7CRR - chains M and K of the 11 polymer chains in the assembly; structure by electron microscopy, 3.48 A resolution.

== Chain M ==
Protein: Histone H3
Source organism: Xenopus laevis
UniProtKB: Q92133 (Q92133_XENLA); residues 1-135 here correspond to UniProt positions 2-136 (UniProt number = residue number + 1)
Chain sequence (135 residues; row label = number of the first residue in the row):
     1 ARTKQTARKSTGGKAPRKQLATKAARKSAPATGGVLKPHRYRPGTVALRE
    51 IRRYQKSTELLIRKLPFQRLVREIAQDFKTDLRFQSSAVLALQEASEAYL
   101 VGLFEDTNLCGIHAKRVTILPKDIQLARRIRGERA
Disordered / not traced: 1-31, 135
Sequence notes: engineered mutation Leu-36 (Lys37 in Q92133), Leu-90 (Met91 in Q92133), Leu-120 (Met121 in Q92133)
Modified / non-standard residues: Leu-36 (norleucine; NLE); Leu-90 (norleucine; NLE); Leu-120 (norleucine; NLE)
What the authors report for this chain:
  - mutagenesis - Y41A, R49A, R52A: decreased catalytic activity

== Chain K ==
Molecule: 187-nt DNA strand
Sequence (187 nucleotides; numbered 1 to 187; the number before each row is that of its first residue):
     1 ATCGCGACACCGGCACTGGAACAGGATGTATATATCTGACACGTGCCTGG
    51 AGACTAGGGAGTAATCCCCTTGGCGGTTAAAACGCGGGGGACAGCGCGTA
   101 CGTGCGTTTAAGCGGTGCTAGAGCTGTCTACGACCAATTGAGCGGCCTCG
   151 GCACCGGGATTCTCCAGGGGATCGGGCATCACCCGAT
Disordered / not traced: 1-9, 178-187

== Chain M / chain K interface ==
Pairs across the interface (10):
  Arg-63(M) / DA80(K)  sugar contact
  Arg-63(M) / DA81(K)  salt bridge to the phosphate
  Arg-72(M) / DT71(K)  salt bridge to the phosphate
  Arg-83(M) / DT71(K)  phosphate contact
  Phe-84(M) / DT70(K)  phosphate contact
  Phe-84(M) / DT71(K)  hydrogen bond to the phosphate
  Ser-86(M) / DT70(K)  hydrogen bond to the phosphate
  Arg-116(M) / DA91(K)  phosphate contact
  Val-117(M) / DA91(K)  hydrogen bond to the phosphate
  Thr-118(M) / DA91(K)  hydrogen bond to the phosphate
Interface residues without a listed pair, chain M (11 interface residues in all): Pro-43, Gln-85, Leu-120
Interface residues without a listed pair, chain K (8 interface residues in all): DG89, DG90, DC92

== Overview ==
Chain M and chain K form an interface of 11 and 8 residues respectively; the contacts include 4 hydrogen bonds
and 2 salt bridges. Polar contacts include Phe-84(M)/DT71(K), Ser-86(M)/DT70(K) and Val-117(M)/DA91(K). From
the paper: Y41A, R49A and R52A of chain M reduce catalytic activity.
Chain M is Histone H3 (Xenopus laevis) and chain K is a 187-nt DNA strand; the structure, Native NSD3 bound to
187-bp nucleosome, was determined by electron microscopy (same publication as 7CRO, 7CRP and 7CRQ).
